PDB entry 7SL7 | electron microscopy, 3.10 A resolution | chains A and B of the 10 polymer chains in the assembly

Chain A (and B):
Protein: Insulin receptor
Organism: Mus musculus
Notes: EC 2.7.10.1; chain B of this document is another copy of the same molecule, construct and numbering; everything in this record applies to it too
Reference sequence: P15208 (INSR_MOUSE); residues -26 to 1345 here correspond to UniProt positions 1-1372 (UniProt number = residue number + 27)
Sequence (1372 residues; each row starts with the number of its first residue; numbers below 1 keep their minus sign (Met-26 is residue -26)):
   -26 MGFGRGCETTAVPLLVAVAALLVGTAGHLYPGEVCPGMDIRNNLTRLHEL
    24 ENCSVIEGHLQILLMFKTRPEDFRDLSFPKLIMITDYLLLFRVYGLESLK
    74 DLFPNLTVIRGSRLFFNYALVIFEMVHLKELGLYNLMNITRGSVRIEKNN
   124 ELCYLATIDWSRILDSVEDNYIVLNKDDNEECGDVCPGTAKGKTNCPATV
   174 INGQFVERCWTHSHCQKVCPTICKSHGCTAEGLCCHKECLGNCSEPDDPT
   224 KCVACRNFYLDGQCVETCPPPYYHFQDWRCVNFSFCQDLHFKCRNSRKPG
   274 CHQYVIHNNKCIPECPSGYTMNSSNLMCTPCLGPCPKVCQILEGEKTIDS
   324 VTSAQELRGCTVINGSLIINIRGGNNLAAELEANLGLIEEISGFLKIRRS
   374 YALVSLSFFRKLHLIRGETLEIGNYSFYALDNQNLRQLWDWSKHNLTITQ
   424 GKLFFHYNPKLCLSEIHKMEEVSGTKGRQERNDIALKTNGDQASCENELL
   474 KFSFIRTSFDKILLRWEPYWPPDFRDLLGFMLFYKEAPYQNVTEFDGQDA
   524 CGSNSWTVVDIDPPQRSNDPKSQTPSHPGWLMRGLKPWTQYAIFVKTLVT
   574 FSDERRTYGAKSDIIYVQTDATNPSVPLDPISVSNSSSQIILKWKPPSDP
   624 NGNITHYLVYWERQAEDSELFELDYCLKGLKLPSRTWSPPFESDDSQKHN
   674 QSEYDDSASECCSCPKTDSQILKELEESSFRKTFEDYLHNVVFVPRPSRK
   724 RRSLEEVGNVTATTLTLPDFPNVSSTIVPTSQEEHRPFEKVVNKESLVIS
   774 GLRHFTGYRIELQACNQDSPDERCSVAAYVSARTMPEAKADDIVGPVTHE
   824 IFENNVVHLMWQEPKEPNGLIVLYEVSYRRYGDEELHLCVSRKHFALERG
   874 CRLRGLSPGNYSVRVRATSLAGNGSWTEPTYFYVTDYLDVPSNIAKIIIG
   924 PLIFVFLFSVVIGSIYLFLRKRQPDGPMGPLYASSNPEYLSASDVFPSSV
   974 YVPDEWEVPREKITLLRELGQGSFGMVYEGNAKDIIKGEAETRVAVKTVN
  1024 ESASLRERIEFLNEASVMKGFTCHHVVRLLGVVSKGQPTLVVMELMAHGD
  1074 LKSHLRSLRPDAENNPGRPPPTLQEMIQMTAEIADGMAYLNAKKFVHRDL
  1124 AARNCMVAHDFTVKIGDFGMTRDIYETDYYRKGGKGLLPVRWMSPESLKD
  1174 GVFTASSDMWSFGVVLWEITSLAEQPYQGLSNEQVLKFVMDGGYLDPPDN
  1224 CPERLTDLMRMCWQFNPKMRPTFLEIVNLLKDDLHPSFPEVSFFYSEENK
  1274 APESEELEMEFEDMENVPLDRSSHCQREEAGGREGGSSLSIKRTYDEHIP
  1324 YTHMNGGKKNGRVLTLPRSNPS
Unresolved in the structure: -26 to 0, 163-167, 271-273, 519-527, 540-548, 659-686, 721-757, 911-1345
Disulfides: Cys8-Cys26, Cys126-Cys155, Cys159-Cys182, Cys169-Cys188, Cys192-Cys201, Cys196-Cys207, Cys208-Cys216, Cys212-Cys225, Cys228-Cys237, Cys241-Cys253, Cys259-Cys284, Cys266-Cys274, Cys288-Cys301, Cys312-Cys333, Cys435-Cys468, Cys649-Cys862, Cys788-Cys797
UniProt features mapped onto this chain:
  - region: Glu708 to Phe716 (Insulin-binding), Asn959 to Tyr962 (Important for interaction with IRS1, SHC1 and STAT5B), Tyr1324 to Met1327 (PIK3R1 binding)
  - active site: Asp1122 (Proton donor/acceptor)
  - binding site (ATP): Ser996, Lys1020, Glu1067 to Asp1073, Arg1126, Asn1127, Asp1140
  - site: Phe39 (Insulin-binding)
  - modified residue: Ser373 (Phosphoserine), Tyr374 (Phosphotyrosine), Ser380 (Phosphoserine), Tyr962 (Phosphotyrosine), Cys1046 (S-nitrosocysteine), Tyr1148 (Phosphotyrosine), Tyr1152 (Phosphotyrosine), Tyr1153 (Phosphotyrosine), Tyr1318 (Phosphotyrosine), Tyr1324 (Phosphotyrosine)
  - glycosylation (N-linked (GlcNAc...) asparagine): Asn16, Asn25, Asn78, Asn111, Asn215, Asn255, Asn295, Asn337, Asn397, Asn418, Asn514, Asn608, Asn626, Asn673, Asn732, Asn745, Asn883, Asn896
  - cross-link: Lys1042 (Glycyl lysine isopeptide (Lys-Gly) (interchain with G-Cter in ubiquitin))

Interface between chain A and chain B:
Pairs across the interface (83):
  Arg14(A) with Val715(B), hydrogen bond (side chain-backbone)
  Leu36(A) with Val715(B), hydrophobic
  Leu37(A) with Phe716(B), hydrophobic
  Phe64(A) with Leu711(B), hydrophobic
  Phe88(A) with Tyr710(B), hydrophobic; Leu711(B), hydrophobic; Val714(B), hydrophobic
  Phe89(A) with Phe703(B), hydrophobic; Phe707(B), hydrophobic; Tyr710(B), hydrophobic
  Tyr91(A) with Phe703(B); Phe707(B), hydrophobic
  Val94(A) with Phe707(B), hydrophobic
  Phe96(A) with Phe707(B), hydrophobic; Glu708(B); Leu711(B), hydrophobic
  Arg118(A) with Phe703(B); Arg704(B); Phe707(B)
  Glu120(A) with Arg704(B)
  Lys121(A) with Glu708(B), salt bridge
  Tyr144(A) with Glu700(B), hydrogen bond; Arg704(B), hydrogen bond
  Thr325(A) with Tyr710(B)
  Arg345(A) with Glu699(B), salt bridge; Ser702(B), hydrogen bond; Phe703(B); Thr706(B)
  Gly346(A) with Glu699(B), hydrogen bond (backbone-side chain)
  Arg372(A) with Asp576(B), salt bridge
  Tyr374(A) with Lys696(B); Glu699(B)
  Glu394(A) with Arg454(B), salt bridge
  Ile395(A) with Arg454(B)
  Tyr401(A) with Arg454(B), hydrogen bond; Asn455(B), hydrogen bond
  Gln406(A) with Leu695(B)
  Phe427(A) with Asn455(B)
  Tyr430(A) with Lys460(B); Thr461(B)
  Arg454(A) with Glu394(B), salt bridge; Ile395(B); Tyr401(B), hydrogen bond
  Asn455(A) with Tyr401(B), hydrogen bond; Phe427(B)
  Lys460(A) with Tyr430(B)
  Thr461(A) with Tyr430(B)
  Asp576(A) with Arg372(B), salt bridge
  Leu650(A) with Lys651(B)
  Lys651(A) with Leu650(B); Lys651(B)
  Leu695(A) with Gln406(B)
  Lys696(A) with Tyr374(B)
  Glu699(A) with Arg345(B), salt bridge; Gly346(B), hydrogen bond (side chain-backbone); Tyr374(B)
  Glu700(A) with Tyr144(B), hydrogen bond
  Ser702(A) with Arg345(B), hydrogen bond
  Phe703(A) with Phe89(B), hydrophobic; Tyr91(B); Arg118(B); Arg345(B)
  Arg704(A) with Arg118(B); Glu120(B); Tyr144(B), hydrogen bond
  Thr706(A) with Arg345(B)
  Phe707(A) with Phe89(B), hydrophobic; Tyr91(B), hydrophobic; Val94(B), hydrophobic; Phe96(B), hydrophobic; Arg118(B)
  Glu708(A) with Phe96(B); Lys121(B), salt bridge
  Tyr710(A) with Phe88(B), hydrophobic; Phe89(B), hydrophobic; Thr325(B)
  Leu711(A) with Phe64(B), hydrophobic; Phe88(B), hydrophobic; Phe96(B), hydrophobic
  Val714(A) with Phe88(B), hydrophobic
  Val715(A) with Arg14(B), hydrogen bond (backbone-side chain); Leu36(B), hydrophobic
  Phe716(A) with Leu37(B), hydrophobic
Interface residues without a listed pair, chain A (54 interface residues in all): Leu62, Leu147, Asp322, Ile344, Gly396, Asp404, Glu453, His712
Interface residues without a listed pair, chain B (54 interface residues in all): Leu62, Leu147, Asp322, Ile344, Gly396, Asp404, Glu453, His712

In short:
The chain A/chain B interface involves 54 residues from each chain; the contacts include 14 hydrogen bonds and
8 salt bridges. Polar pairs include Lys121(A)-Glu708(B), Arg345(A)-Glu699(B) and Arg372(A)-Asp576(B). From
UniProt: active-site residue Asp1122(A) and 12 ATP-binding residues on chain A.
Chain A and chain B are both Insulin receptor (Mus musculus); the structure, Full-length insulin receptor
bound with both site 1 binding deficient mutant insulin (A-V3E) and site 2 ..., was determined by electron
microscopy together with 7SL1, 7SL2, 7SL3, 7SL4, 7SL6, 7STH and 3 further entries from the same study.
